Entry 9MX3 (electron microscopy, 3.00 A resolution); this record covers chains A and C of the 3 polymer chains in the assembly.

== Chain A ==
Name: AncD1D2
Source organism: synthetic construct
Sequence (652 residues; row label = number of the first residue in the row):
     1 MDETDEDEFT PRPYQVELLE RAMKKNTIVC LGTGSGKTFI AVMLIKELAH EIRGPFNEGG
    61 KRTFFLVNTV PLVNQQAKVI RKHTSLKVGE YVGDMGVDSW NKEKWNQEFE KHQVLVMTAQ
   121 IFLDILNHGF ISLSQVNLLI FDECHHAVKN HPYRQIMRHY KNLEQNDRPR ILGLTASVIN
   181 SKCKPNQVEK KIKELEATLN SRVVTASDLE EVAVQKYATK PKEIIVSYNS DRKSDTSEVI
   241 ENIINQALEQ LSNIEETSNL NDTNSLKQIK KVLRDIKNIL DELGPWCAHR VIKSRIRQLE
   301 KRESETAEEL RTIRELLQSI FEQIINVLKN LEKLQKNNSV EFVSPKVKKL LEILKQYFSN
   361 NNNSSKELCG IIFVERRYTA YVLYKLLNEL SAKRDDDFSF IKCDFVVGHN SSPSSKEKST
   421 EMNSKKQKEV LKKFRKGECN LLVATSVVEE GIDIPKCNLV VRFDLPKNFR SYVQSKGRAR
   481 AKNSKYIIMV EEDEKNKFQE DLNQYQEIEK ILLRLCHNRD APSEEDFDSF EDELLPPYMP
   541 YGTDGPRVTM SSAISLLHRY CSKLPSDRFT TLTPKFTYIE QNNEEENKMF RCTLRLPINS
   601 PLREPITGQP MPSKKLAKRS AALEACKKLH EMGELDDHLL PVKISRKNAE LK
Unresolved in the structure: 1-5, 647-652
Residues lining bound ligands: ADP (adenosine-5'-diphosphate): Glu-8, Thr-10, Pro-11, Arg-12, Gln-15, Gly-32, Thr-33, Gly-34, Ser-35, Gly-36, Lys-37, Thr-38, Phe-39, Lys-216
Reported in the primary citation:
  - conformationally variable residues (loop rearrangement): His-409, Gln-427
  - binding site for the 27-nt RNA strand: Val-70

== Chain C ==
Molecule: 27-nt RNA strand
Sequence (27 nucleotides; each row starts with the number of its first residue):
     1 AUACGUCCUG AUAGUUAGUA UCCAUCG
Unresolved in the structure: 1-4, 22-27

== How chain A and chain C interact ==
Residue-residue contacts (14; chain A residue first):
  Lys-149(A) with U12(C), phosphate contact; A13(C), phosphate contact
  Asn-150(A) with A11(C), sugar contact; U12(C), phosphate contact
  His-151(A) with A11(C), sugar contact
  Ser-181(A) with A13(C), sugar contact; G14(C), phosphate contact
  Lys-182(A) with G14(C), hydrogen bond to the phosphate; U15(C), salt bridge to the phosphate
  Lys-467(A) with G14(C), hydrogen bond to the sugar
  Asn-468(A) with A13(C), sugar contact
  His-558(A) with U9(C), sugar contact
  Lys-618(A) with G10(C), salt bridge to the phosphate
  Arg-619(A) with A11(C), salt bridge to the phosphate
Also at the interface, not in a pair above, chain A (17 interface residues in all): Val-148, Pro-152, Asn-180, Ser-424, Ser-555, Thr-573, Lys-615
Also at the interface, not in a pair above, chain C (9 interface residues in all): G5, C8

== Overview ==
17 residues of chain A and 9 residues of chain C are in contact; the contacts include 2 hydrogen bonds and 3
salt bridges. Polar contacts include Lys-467(A)/G14(C), Lys-182(A)/G14(C) and Lys-182(A)/U15(C). Bound to
chain A: ADP. From the paper: a binding site for the 27-nt RNA strand at Val-70(A); conformational variability
at His-409(A) and Gln-427(A).
Chain A is AncD1D2 (synthetic construct) and chain C is a 27-nt RNA strand; the structure, Cryo-EM structure
of ancestral Dicer helicase bound to 27-bp dsRNA in post-hydrolysis semi-closed state, was determined by
electron microscopy (same publication as 9MW6, 9MW7, 9MW8 and 9MX5).
